PDB entry 7CXL | X-ray diffraction, 2.70 A resolution | chains A and B

== Chain A ==
Name: Peroxisome proliferator-activated receptor gamma
From: Homo sapiens
Reference sequence: P37231 (PPARG_HUMAN); residues 195-477 here correspond to UniProt positions 223-505 (UniProt number = residue number + 28)
Sequence (283 residues; each row starts with the number of its first residue):
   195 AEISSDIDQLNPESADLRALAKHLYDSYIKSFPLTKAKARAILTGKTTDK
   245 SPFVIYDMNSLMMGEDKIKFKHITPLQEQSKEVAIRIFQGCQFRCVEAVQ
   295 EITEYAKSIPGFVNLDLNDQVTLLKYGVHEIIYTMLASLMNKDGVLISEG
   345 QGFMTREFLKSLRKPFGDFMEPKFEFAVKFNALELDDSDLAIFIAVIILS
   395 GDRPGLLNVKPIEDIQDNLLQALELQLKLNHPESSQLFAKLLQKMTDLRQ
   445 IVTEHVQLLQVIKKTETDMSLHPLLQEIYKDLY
Unresolved in the structure: 195-206, 266-274
Differences from the reference sequence: engineered mutation C289 (Ser317 in P37231)
Residues lining bound ligands: malonic acid (MLA): F282, C285, Q286, C289, H323, F363, H449, L453, L465, L469, Y473
Curated features (UniProtKB/Swiss-Prot):
  - motif: P467 to D475 (9aaTAD)
  - binding site (rosiglitazone): H323, H449, Y473
  - cross-link: K224 (Glycyl lysine isopeptide (Lys-Gly) (interchain with G-Cter in ubiquitin))

== Chain B ==
Name: 16-mer peptide from Nuclear receptor coactivator 1
Notes: EC 2.3.1.48
Reference sequence: Q15788 (NCOA1_HUMAN); residues 685-700 here = UniProt positions 685-700
Sequence (16 residues; row label = number of the first residue in the row):
   685 ERHKILHRLLQEGSPS
Unresolved in the structure: 685, 697-700
Curated features (UniProtKB/Swiss-Prot):
  - motif: L690 to L694 (LXXLL motif 4)
  - modified residue: S698 (Phosphoserine)
  - mutagenesis: L693 to L694 (Slightly affects interactions with steroid receptors. Abolishes interactions with steroid receptors; when associated with A-636; A-637; A-752 and A-753)

== Chain A / chain B interface ==
Pairs across the interface (24):
  Q294(A) with L693(B)
  T297(A) with L693(B)
  E298(A) with L693(B); E696(B)
  K301(A) with L693(B), hydrogen bond (side chain-backbone); L694(B); E696(B), salt bridge
  F306(A) with L694(B), hydrophobic
  L311(A) with H691(B); L694(B), hydrophobic; Q695(B)
  Q314(A) with L694(B)
  V315(A) with H687(B); H691(B); L694(B), hydrophobic
  L318(A) with L694(B), hydrophobic
  K319(A) with H687(B), hydrogen bond
  P467(A) with I689(B), hydrophobic
  L468(A) with I689(B); L693(B), hydrophobic
  E471(A) with H687(B); K688(B), hydrogen bond (side chain-backbone); I689(B), hydrogen bond (side chain-backbone); L690(B), hydrogen bond (side chain-backbone)
Other interface residues (no listed pair), chain A (16 interface residues in all): V293, N312, I472

== In short ==
The interface between chain A and chain B involves 16 residues on one side and 9 on the other, with 5 hydrogen
bonds and 1 salt bridge. Polar contacts include K301(A)-E696(B), K301(A)-L693(B) and K319(A)-H687(B). Bound to
chain A: malonic acid.
Here chain A is Peroxisome proliferator-activated receptor gamma (Homo sapiens) and chain B is a 16-mer
peptide from Nuclear receptor coactivator 1. Entry 7CXL (The ligand-free structure of human PPARgamma LBD
S289C mutant in the presence of the SRC-1 coactivator ...) was determined by X-ray diffraction.
